Entry 6ACU (electron microscopy, 3.40 A resolution); this record covers chains A and B of the 4 polymer chains in the assembly.

== Chain A ==
Name: VP1
Source organism: Coxsackievirus A10
UniProtKB: A0A1V0FT21 (A0A1V0FT21_9ENTO); residues 1-298 here correspond to UniProt positions 565-862 (UniProt number = residue number + 564)
Amino-acid sequence (298 residues; each row starts with the number of its first residue):
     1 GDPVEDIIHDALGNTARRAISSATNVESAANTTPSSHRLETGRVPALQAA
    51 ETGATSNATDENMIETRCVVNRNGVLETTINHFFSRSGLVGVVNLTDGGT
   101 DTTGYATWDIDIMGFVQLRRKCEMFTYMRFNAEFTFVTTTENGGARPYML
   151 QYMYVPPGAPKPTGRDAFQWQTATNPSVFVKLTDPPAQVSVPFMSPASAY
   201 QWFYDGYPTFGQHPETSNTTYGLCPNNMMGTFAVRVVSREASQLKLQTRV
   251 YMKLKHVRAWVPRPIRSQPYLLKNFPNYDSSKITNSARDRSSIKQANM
Not modelled in the structure: 1, 10-17, 99-102, 298
Residues lining bound ligands: sphingosine (SPH): I110, D111, I112, M113, F134, F136, Y152, M153, Y154, V178, V189, V191, M194, Y200, W202, N227, M229, F232, M252

== Chain B ==
Name: VP2
Source organism: Coxsackievirus A10
UniProtKB: A0A1V0FT21 (A0A1V0FT21_9ENTO); residues 1-255 here correspond to UniProt positions 70-324 (UniProt number = residue number + 69)
Amino-acid sequence (255 residues; row label = number of the first residue in the row):
     1 SPSVEACGYSDRVAQLTVGNSSITTQEAANIVLAYGEWPEYCPDTDATAV
    51 DKPTRPDVSVNRFYTLDSKMWQENSTGWYWKFPDVLNKTGVFGQNAQFHY
   101 LYRSGFCLHVQCNASKFHQGALLVAVIPEFVIAGRGSNTKPNEAPHPGFT
   151 TTFPGTTGATFYDPYVLDSGVPLSQALIYPHQWINLRTNNCATVIVPYIN
   201 AVPFDSAINHSNFGLIVIPVSPLKYSSGATTAIPITITIAPLNSEFGGLR
   251 QAVSQ
Not modelled in the structure: 1-9, 141-142, 255

== How chain A and chain B interact ==
Contacting residue pairs (90):
  R18(A) with W38(B)
  A19(A) with G36(B)
  I20(A) with L33(B), hydrophobic; G36(B)
  A50(A) with W183(B)
  E51(A) with Q182(B); W183(B), hydrogen bond (backbone-backbone); N185(B), hydrogen bond; N189(B)
  T52(A) with V32(B)
  G53(A) with H181(B)
  T126(A) with E129(B)
  Y127(A) with E129(B), hydrogen bond; I199(B), hydrogen bond (side chain-backbone); N200(B); A201(B)
  A197(A) with V202(B), hydrophobic
  S198(A) with A201(B), hydrogen bond (backbone-backbone)
  A199(A) with A201(B)
  F203(A) with E129(B)
  Y204(A) with E129(B); V131(B); H210(B)
  D205(A) with K81(B); E129(B), hydrogen bond (backbone-side chain); F130(B); V131(B); H210(B); S211(B), hydrogen bond
  G206(A) with N209(B)
  Y207(A) with F149(B), hydrophobic; T152(B), hydrogen bond; F153(B), hydrophobic; N209(B), hydrogen bond (backbone-backbone)
  T209(A) with N209(B)
  F210(A) with N209(B)
  H213(A) with F149(B)
  P214(A) with F149(B)
  E215(A) with G148(B); F149(B); T150(B), hydrogen bond
  T216(A) with H146(B)
  N218(A) with H146(B); P147(B), hydrogen bond (side chain-backbone)
  Y221(A) with V131(B); I132(B), hydrogen bond (side chain-backbone); T152(B)
  V261(A) with Y35(B); P128(B), hydrophobic; I199(B), hydrophobic
  R263(A) with P128(B), hydrogen bond (side chain-backbone); E129(B); Y179(B), hydrogen bond
  P264(A) with V171(B), hydrophobic; Q175(B); I178(B); Y179(B)
  I265(A) with P172(B); Q175(B), hydrogen bond (backbone-side chain)
  R266(A) with S169(B), hydrogen bond (side chain-backbone); G170(B)
  S267(A) with G170(B); P172(B)
  Q268(A) with V166(B); G170(B)
  L271(A) with G136(B); T139(B)
  L272(A) with N138(B); A144(B), hydrophobic
  F275(A) with H146(B)
  P276(A) with A133(B)
  N277(A) with G134(B); P145(B), hydrogen bond (side chain-backbone)
  Y278(A) with A133(B), hydrophobic; G134(B), hydrogen bond (backbone-backbone); R135(B); G136(B), hydrogen bond (backbone-backbone); D163(B); V166(B); D168(B); S169(B); G170(B)
  D279(A) with G136(B); S137(B)
  S280(A) with R135(B), hydrogen bond; D163(B)
  I283(A) with D163(B); V166(B), hydrophobic
  S286(A) with Y165(B), hydrogen bond (backbone-side chain); P172(B)
Other interface residues (no listed pair), chain A (46 interface residues in all): Q201, T219, P262, N285
Other interface residues (no listed pair), chain B (59 interface residues in all): A29, N30, Y100, I127, K140, A176, T188, S206, V253

== Summary ==
Chain A and chain B form an interface of 46 and 59 residues respectively; the contacts include 21 hydrogen
bonds. Polar pairs include E51(A)-N185(B), Y127(A)-E129(B) and Y127(A)-I199(B). Ligands of chain A:
sphingosine.
Chain A is VP1 and chain B is VP2, both from Coxsackievirus A10; the structure, The structure of CVA10 virus
mature virion, was determined by electron microscopy, deposited together with 6ACW, 6ACY, 6ACZ, 6AD0 and 6AD1.
